Entry 7N2O (X-ray diffraction, 2.30 A resolution); this record covers chains A and F of the 5 polymer chains in the assembly.

[Chain A]
Name: Human leukocyte antigen (HLA) B27
Source organism: Homo sapiens
UniProtKB: A3F718 (A3F718_HUMAN); residues 1-278 here correspond to UniProt positions 11-288 (UniProt number = residue number + 10)
Amino-acid sequence (278 residues; row label = number of the first residue in the row):
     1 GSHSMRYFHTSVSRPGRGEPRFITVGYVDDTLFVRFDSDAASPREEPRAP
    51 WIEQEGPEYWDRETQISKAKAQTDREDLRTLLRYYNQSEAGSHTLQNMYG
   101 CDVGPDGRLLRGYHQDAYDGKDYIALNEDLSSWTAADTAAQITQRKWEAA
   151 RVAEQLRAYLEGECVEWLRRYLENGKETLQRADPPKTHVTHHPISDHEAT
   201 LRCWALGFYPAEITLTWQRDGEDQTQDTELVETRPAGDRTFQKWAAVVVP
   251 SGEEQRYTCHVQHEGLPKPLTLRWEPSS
Disordered / not traced: 277-278
Cystine bridges: C101-C164, C203-C259
Differences from the reference sequence: engineered mutation S67 (Cys77 in A3F718)
What the authors report for this chain:
  - mutagenesis - D116H: unchanged signaling with YeiH protein
  - mutagenesis - H114Y: unchanged stability

[Chain F]
Name: T-cell receptor beta chain
Source organism: Homo sapiens
Amino-acid sequence (242 residues; row label = number of the first residue in the row):
     3 GVTQTPKHLITATGQRVTLRCSPRSGDLSVYWYQQSLDQGLQFLIQYYNG
    53 EERAKGNILERFSAQQFPDLHSELNLSSLELGDSALYFCASSVGLFSTDT
   103 QYFGPGTRLTVLEDLKNVFPPEVAVFEPSEAEISHTQKATLVCLATGFYP
   153 DHVELSWWVNGKEVHSGVCTDPQPLKEQPALNDSRYALSSRLRVSATFWQ
   203 NPRNHFRCQVQFYGLSENDEWTQDRAKPVTQIVSAEAWGRAD
Disordered / not traced: 244
Cystine bridges: C23-C91, C145-C210
Covalently attached groups: N-acetylglucosamine (NAG) linked to N77

[How chain A and chain F interact]
Residue-residue contacts (9; chain A residue first):
  Q72(A) - R55(F)
  E76(A) - R55(F)  salt bridge
  E76(A) - L97(F)
  K146(A) - F98(F)
  W147(A) - F98(F)
  A150(A) - F98(F)  hydrophobic
  A150(A) - T100(F)  hydrogen bond (backbone-side chain)
  V152(A) - T100(F)
  Q155(A) - T100(F)
Other interface residues (no listed pair), chain A (8 interface residues in all): R151
Other interface residues (no listed pair), chain F (5 interface residues in all): D101
Interface features reported in the paper:
  - interface residues, chain A: K146(A), W147(A)
  - interface residues, chain F: F98(F), T100(F)

[Summary]
8 residues of chain A face 5 of chain F across their interface; the contacts include 1 hydrogen bond and 1
salt bridge. Polar contacts include E76(A)-R55(F) and A150(A)-T100(F). Covalently linked N-acetylglucosamine:
at N77(F). The paper reports that D116H of chain A leaves signaling with YeiH protein unchanged; interface
residues K146(A), W147(A) and F98(F) among others.
Here chain A is Human leukocyte antigen (HLA) B27 and chain F is T-cell receptor beta chain, both from Homo
sapiens. Entry 7N2O (AS4.2-yeih-HLA*B27) was determined by X-ray diffraction together with 7N2N, 7N2P, 7N2Q,
7N2R, 7N2S and 8CX4 from the same study.
